Entry 9LJ5 (electron microscopy, 2.90 A resolution); this record covers chains A and B of the 8 polymer chains in the assembly.

[Chain A (and B)]
Molecule: Potassium voltage-gated channel subfamily KQT member 5
Organism: Homo sapiens
Notes: chain B of this document is another copy of the same molecule, construct and numbering; everything in this record applies to it too
Reference sequence: Q9NR82 (KCNQ5_HUMAN); numbering as in UniProt (aligned over 90-698)
Amino-acid sequence (626 residues; each row starts with the number of its first residue):
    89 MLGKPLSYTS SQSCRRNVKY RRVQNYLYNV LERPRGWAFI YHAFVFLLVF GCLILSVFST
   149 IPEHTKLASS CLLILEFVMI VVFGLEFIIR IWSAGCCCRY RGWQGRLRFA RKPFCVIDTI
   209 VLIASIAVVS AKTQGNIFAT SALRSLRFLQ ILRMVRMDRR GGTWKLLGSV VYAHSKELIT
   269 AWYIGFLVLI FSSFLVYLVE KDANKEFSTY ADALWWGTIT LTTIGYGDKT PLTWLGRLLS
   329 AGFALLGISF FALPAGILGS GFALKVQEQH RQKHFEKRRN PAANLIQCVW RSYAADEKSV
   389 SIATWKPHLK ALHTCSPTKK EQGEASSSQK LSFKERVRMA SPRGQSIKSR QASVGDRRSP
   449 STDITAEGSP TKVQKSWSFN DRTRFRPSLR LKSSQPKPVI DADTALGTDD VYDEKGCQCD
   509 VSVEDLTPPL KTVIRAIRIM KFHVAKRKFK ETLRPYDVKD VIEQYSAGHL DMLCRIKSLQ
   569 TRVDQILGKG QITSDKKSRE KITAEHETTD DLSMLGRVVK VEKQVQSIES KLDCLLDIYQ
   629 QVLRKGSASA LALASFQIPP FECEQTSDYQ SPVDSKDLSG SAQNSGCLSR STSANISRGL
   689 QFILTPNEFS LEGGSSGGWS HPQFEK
Unresolved in the structure: 89-102, 385-514, 572-714
Construct notes: initiating methionine (89); expression tag (699-714)
Small-molecule neighbours:
  - 9MF (methyl N-[4-[(4-fluorophenyl)methyl-prop-2-ynyl-amino]-2,6-dimethyl-phenyl]carbamate), molecule 1: A269, W270, G273, F274, L277, F338, F339, P342, L346
  - 9MF, molecule 2: L333, L334, I336, S337, F338
  - PIO ([(2R)-2-octanoyloxy-3-[oxidanyl-[(1R,2R,3S,4R,5R,6S)-2,3,6-tris(oxidanyl)-4,5-diphosphonooxy-cyclohexyl]oxy-phosphoryl]oxy-propyl] octanoate), molecule 1: R121, F127, H130, A131, F134, M242, M245, D246, R247, T251, K361
  - PIO, molecule 2: W252, G256, S257, V259, Y260, W270
  - PIO, molecule 3: K264, I267, Y271
Curated features (UniProtKB/Swiss-Prot):
  - region (Interaction with CALM): A370 to W378, V521 to M528
  - binding site (a 1,2-diacyl-sn-glycero-3-phospho-(1D-myo-inositol-4,5-bisphosphate)): R248, K264, K361
  - modified residue: S447 (Phosphoserine)

[Interface between chain A and chain B]
Pairs across the interface (66):
  K264(A) - V354(B)
  K264(A) - Q357(B)
  E265(A) - F350(B)
  E265(A) - A351(B)
  E265(A) - V354(B)
  T268(A) - T251(B)
  T268(A) - L254(B)
  T268(A) - F350(B)
  Y271(A) - V243(B)
  Y271(A) - T251(B)
  Y271(A) - W252(B)
  I272(A) - L255(B)  hydrophobic
  F274(A) - F138(B)  hydrophobic
  F274(A) - I239(B)  hydrophobic
  L275(A) - W252(B)  hydrophobic
  T297(A) - P150(B)
  Y298(A) - T148(B)
  A299(A) - V145(B)  hydrophobic
  A299(A) - I149(B)  hydrophobic
  L302(A) - V145(B)  hydrophobic
  W304(A) - Y314(B)  hydrogen bond
  T308(A) - I312(B)
  T308(A) - Y314(B)  hydrogen bond
  T311(A) - T310(B)
  T311(A) - T311(B)
  T311(A) - I312(B)
  I312(A) - I312(B)
  G313(A) - I312(B)
  G313(A) - G313(B)
  G313(A) - Y314(B)
  Y314(A) - Y314(B)
  G315(A) - Y314(B)
  K317(A) - Y314(B)
  T318(A) - Y314(B)
  T318(A) - D316(B)
  P319(A) - W303(B)
  W322(A) - A299(B)
  W322(A) - D300(B)
  R325(A) - W303(B)
  S328(A) - W303(B)
  A329(A) - T306(B)
  L333(A) - T310(B)
  L333(A) - F339(B)  hydrophobic
  I336(A) - T310(B)
  F338(A) - L255(B)  hydrophobic
  A340(A) - A343(B)  hydrophobic
  L341(A) - A343(B)
  L341(A) - L346(B)
  L341(A) - G347(B)
  L341(A) - F350(B)  hydrophobic
  K547(A) - V546(B)
  I550(A) - Y553(B)  hydrophobic
  Y553(A) - Y553(B)  hydrogen bond (backbone-side chain)
  S554(A) - Y553(B)
  H557(A) - Y553(B)  hydrogen bond
  H557(A) - H557(B)  hydrogen bond
  M560(A) - M560(B)
  L561(A) - M560(B)
  L561(A) - R563(B)
  I564(A) - M560(B)  hydrophobic
  I564(A) - R563(B)
  K565(A) - R563(B)
  L567(A) - L567(B)  hydrophobic
  Q568(A) - R563(B)  hydrogen bond
  V571(A) - L567(B)  hydrophobic
  V571(A) - R570(B)
Other interface residues (no listed pair), chain A (46 interface residues in all): A332, S337, I345, V546
Other interface residues (no listed pair), chain B (45 interface residues in all): M242, T297, K317, P342, V549, G556, D559, I564, S566

[In short]
46 residues of chain A face 45 of chain B across their interface, with 6 hydrogen bonds. Polar pairs include
W304(A)-Y314(B), T308(A)-Y314(B) and Y553(A)-Y553(B). Ligands of chain A: 3 copies of compound PIO and
compound 9MF.
Both chains are Potassium voltage-gated channel subfamily KQT member 5 (Homo sapiens). Entry 9LJ5 (Human
KCNQ5-CaM-PIP2-HN37 complex in an open conformation) was determined by electron microscopy together with 9J38,
9LIZ and 9LJ1 from the same study.
